PDB entry 5LAI | X-ray diffraction, 2.50 A resolution | chains S and T of the 28 polymer chains in the assembly

# Chain S
Name: Proteasome subunit alpha type-6
Organism: Saccharomyces cerevisiae (strain ATCC 204508 / S288c)
Notes: EC 3.4.25.1
UniProtKB: P40302 (PSA6_YEAST); residues 0-233 here correspond to UniProt positions 1-234 (UniProt number = residue number + 1)
Amino-acid sequence (234 residues; row label = number of the first residue in the row; numbering starts at 0):
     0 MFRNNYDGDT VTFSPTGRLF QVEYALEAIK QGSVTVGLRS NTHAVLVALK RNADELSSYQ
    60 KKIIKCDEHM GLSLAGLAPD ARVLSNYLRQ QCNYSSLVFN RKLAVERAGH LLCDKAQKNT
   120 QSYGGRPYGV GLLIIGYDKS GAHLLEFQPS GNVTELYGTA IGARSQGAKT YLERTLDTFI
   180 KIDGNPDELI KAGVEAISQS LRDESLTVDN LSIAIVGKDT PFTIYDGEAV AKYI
Unresolved in the structure: 0-2
Swiss-Prot annotation at these positions:
  - modified residue: Ser13 (Phosphoserine)
  - cross-link: Lys190 (Glycyl lysine isopeptide (Lys-Gly) (interchain with G-Cter in ubiquitin))

# Chain T
Name: Probable proteasome subunit alpha type-7
Organism: Saccharomyces cerevisiae (strain ATCC 204508 / S288c)
Notes: EC 3.4.25.1
UniProtKB: P21242 (PSA7_YEAST); residues -3 to 284 here correspond to UniProt positions 1-288 (UniProt number = residue number + 4)
Amino-acid sequence (288 residues; row label = number of the first residue in the row; numbers below 1 keep their minus sign (Met-3 is residue -3)):
    -3 MTSIGTGYDL SNSVFSPDGR NFQVEYAVKA VENGTTSIGI KCNDGVVFAV EKLITSKLLV
    57 PQKNVKIQVV DRHIGCVYSG LIPDGRHLVN RGREEAASFK KLYKTPIPIP AFADRLGQYV
   117 QAHTLYNSVR PFGVSTIFGG VDKNGAHLYM LEPSGSYWGY KGAATGKGRQ SAKAELEKLV
   177 DHHPEGLSAR EAVKQAAKII YLAHEDNKEK DFELEISWCS LSETNGLHKF VKGDLLQEAI
   237 DFAQKEINGD DDEDEDDSDN VMSSDDENAP VATNANATTD QEGDIHLE
Unresolved in the structure: -3 to 1, 245-284
Swiss-Prot annotation at these positions:
  - modified residue: Thr-2 (N-acetylthreonine)

# How chain S and chain T interact
Pairs across the interface - 63 pairs, chain S then chain T:
  Asn4(S) with Leu6(T)
  Tyr5(S) with Asp5(T), hydrogen bond; Leu6(T), hydrophobic
  Thr9(S) with Arg126(T)
  Val10(S) with Asn123(T); Ser124(T); Val125(T); Arg126(T)
  Thr11(S) with Leu6(T); Gln19(T)
  Phe12(S) with Gln19(T); Tyr22(T), hydrophobic; Ala23(T), hydrophobic; Arg126(T); Pro127(T)
  Ser13(S) with Tyr22(T)
  Pro14(S) with Tyr22(T), hydrophobic; Lys25(T)
  Thr15(S) with Lys25(T)
  Gly16(S) with Tyr22(T); Lys25(T); Ala26(T)
  Leu18(S) with Leu77(T), hydrophobic; Arg126(T)
  His109(S) with Arg82(T)
  Cys112(S) with Pro79(T), hydrophobic; Arg82(T)
  Asp113(S) with Arg82(T), salt bridge; Asn86(T)
  Gln116(S) with Pro79(T); Asp80(T); His83(T), hydrogen bond
  Thr119(S) with Arg126(T), hydrogen bond (backbone-side chain)
  Gln120(S) with His119(T); Val125(T); Arg126(T), hydrogen bond (backbone-backbone); Pro127(T); Phe128(T)
  Ser121(S) with Ser124(T)
  Tyr122(S) with Ser124(T), hydrogen bond (backbone-backbone)
  Ser149(S) with Pro79(T)
  Gly150(S) with Pro79(T)
  Asn151(S) with Ile78(T); Pro79(T)
  Thr153(S) with Leu55(T); Asn60(T)
  Glu154(S) with Leu55(T); Val56(T), hydrogen bond (backbone-backbone); Lys59(T); Asn60(T), hydrogen bond (backbone-side chain)
  Leu155(S) with Leu54(T); Leu55(T), hydrophobic; Val56(T)
  Tyr156(S) with Leu54(T), hydrogen bond (backbone-backbone); Leu55(T); Val56(T); Pro57(T)
  Gly157(S) with Leu54(T)
  Lys168(S) with Leu54(T)
  Leu171(S) with Leu54(T)
  Glu172(S) with Ser52(T), hydrogen bond; Lys53(T), hydrogen bond (side chain-backbone)
  Leu175(S) with Lys53(T)
Also at the interface, not in a pair above, chain S (36 interface residues in all): Arg38, Lys117, His142, Val152, Phe178
Also at the interface, not in a pair above, chain T (30 interface residues in all): Gly129

# Summary
Chain S and chain T form an interface of 36 and 30 residues respectively; the contacts include 10 hydrogen
bonds and 1 salt bridge. Polar pairs include Asp113(S)-Arg82(T), Tyr5(S)-Asp5(T) and Gln116(S)-His83(T).
Chain S is Proteasome subunit alpha type-6 and chain T is Probable proteasome subunit alpha type-7, both from
Saccharomyces cerevisiae (strain ATCC 204508 / S288c); the structure, Ligand-induced aziridine-formation at
the yeast proteasomal subunit beta5 by sulfonate esters, was determined by X-ray diffraction (same publication
as 5LAJ).
